6KDV - chains A and H of the 4 polymer chains in the assembly; structure by X-ray diffraction, 3.11 A resolution.

[Chain A]
Protein: CRISPR-associated endonuclease Cas1 2
Organism: Thermus thermophilus (strain HB8 / ATCC 27634 / DSM 579)
Notes: EC 3.1.-.-
UniProtKB: Q53WG8 (CAS1B_THET8); numbering as in UniProt (aligned over 1-325)
Sequence (325 residues; row label = number of the first residue in the row):
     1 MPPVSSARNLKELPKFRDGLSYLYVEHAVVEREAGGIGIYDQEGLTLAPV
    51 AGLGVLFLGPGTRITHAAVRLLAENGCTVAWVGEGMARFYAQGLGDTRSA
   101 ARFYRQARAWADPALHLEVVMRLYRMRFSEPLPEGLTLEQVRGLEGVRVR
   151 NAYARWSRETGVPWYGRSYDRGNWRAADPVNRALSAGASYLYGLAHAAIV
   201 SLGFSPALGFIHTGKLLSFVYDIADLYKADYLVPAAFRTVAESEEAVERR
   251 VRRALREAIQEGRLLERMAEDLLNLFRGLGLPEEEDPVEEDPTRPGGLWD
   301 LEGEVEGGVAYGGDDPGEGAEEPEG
Disordered / not traced: 1-12, 129-132, 280-325
Modified residues: Mse1 (selenomethionine); Mse86, Mse121, Mse126, Mse268 (selenomethionine; parent Met)

[Chain H]
Molecule: 23-nt DNA strand
Sequence (23 nucleotides; row label = number of the first residue in the row):
     1 TTTTTTTTTTCCAGCATCGACTC
Disordered / not traced: 1-5, 19-23

[How chain A and chain H interact]
Residue-residue contacts (16; chain A residue first):
  His27(A) - DC11(H)  hydrogen bond to the base
  Ala28(A) - DC11(H)  sugar contact
  Val29(A) - DT9(H)  base contact
  Val29(A) - DT10(H)  phosphate contact
  Glu31(A) - DT9(H)  hydrogen bond to the base
  Glu33(A) - DT9(H)  base contact
  Tyr40(A) - DT9(H)  stacking on the base
  Tyr40(A) - DT10(H)  sugar contact
  Asp41(A) - DT10(H)  phosphate contact
  Asp41(A) - DC11(H)  phosphate contact
  Gln42(A) - DT10(H)  hydrogen bond to the phosphate
  Gln42(A) - DC11(H)  hydrogen bond to the phosphate
  Gly44(A) - DT10(H)  base contact
  Gly61(A) - DC11(H)  base contact
  Gly61(A) - DC12(H)  sugar contact
  Arg63(A) - DC12(H)  salt bridge to the phosphate
Also at the interface, not in a pair above, chain H (5 interface residues in all): DA13

[Overview]
11 residues of chain A and 5 residues of chain H are in contact; the contacts include 4 hydrogen bonds, 1 salt
bridge and 1 aromatic stacking contact. Among the polar pairs are His27(A)-DC11(H), Glu31(A)-DT9(H) and
Gln42(A)-DT10(H).
Chain A is CRISPR-associated endonuclease Cas1 2 (Thermus thermophilus (strain HB8 / ATCC 27634 / DSM 579))
and chain H is a 23-nt DNA strand; the structure, Crystal structure of TtCas1-DNA complex, was determined by
X-ray diffraction (same publication as 6KE1).
